7VA9 - chains M and H of the 64 polymer chains in the assembly; structure by electron microscopy, 3.08 A resolution.

Chain M:
Molecule: Reaction center protein M chain
From: Cereibacter sphaeroides 2.4.1
UniProtKB: Q3J1A6 (RCEM_RHOS4); residues 0-307 here correspond to UniProt positions 1-308 (UniProt number = residue number + 1)
Chain sequence (308 residues; row label = number of the first residue in the row; numbering starts at 0):
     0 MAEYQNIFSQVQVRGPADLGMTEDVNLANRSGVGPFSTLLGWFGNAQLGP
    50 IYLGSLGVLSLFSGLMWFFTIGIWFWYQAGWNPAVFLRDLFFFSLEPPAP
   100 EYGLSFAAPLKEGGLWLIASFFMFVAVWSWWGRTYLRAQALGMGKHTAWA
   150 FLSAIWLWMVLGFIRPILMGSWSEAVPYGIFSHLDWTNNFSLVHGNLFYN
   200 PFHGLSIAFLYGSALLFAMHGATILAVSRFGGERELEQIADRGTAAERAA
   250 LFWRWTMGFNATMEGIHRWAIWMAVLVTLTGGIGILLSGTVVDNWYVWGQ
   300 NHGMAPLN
Not modelled in the structure: 0-1, 307
Bound ions: Fe2+: His219, Glu234, His266 (shared with 2 residues of chain L)
Small-molecule neighbours:
  - bacteriochlorophyll a (BCL), molecule 1: Trp66, Phe67, Leu89, Met122, Trp157, Leu160, Val175, Ile179, His182, Leu183, Trp185, Thr186
  - bacteriochlorophyll a (BCL), molecule 2: Trp66, Met122, Val126, Phe150, Ala153, Ile154, Leu156, Trp157, Leu160, Trp185, Thr186, Asn187, Phe189, Ser190, Leu196, Phe197, His202, Ser205, Ile206, Leu209, Tyr210, Val276, Gly280, Gly281, Ile284
  - bacteriochlorophyll a (BCL), molecule 3: Thr186, Phe197, Tyr210
  - bacteriochlorophyll a (BCL), molecule 4: Phe197, Gly203, Ile206, Ala207, Tyr210, Gly211, Leu214
  - bacteriopheophytin b (BPB), molecule 1: Ser59, Gly63, Leu64, Phe67, Ala125, Val126, Trp129, Thr133, Thr146, Ala149, Phe150, Ala153, Ala273, Val274, Thr277
  - bacteriopheophytin b (BPB), molecule 2: Tyr210, Ala213, Leu214, Ala217, Met218, Trp252, Thr255, Met256
  - 1,2-diacyl-sn-glycero-3-phosphocholine (PC1): Phe208, Arg253, Met256, Gly257, Phe258, Asn259, Trp268, Met272, Leu275
  - spheroidene (SPO): Trp66, Phe67, Ile70, Gly71, Ile72, Phe74, Trp75, Phe85, Leu89, Phe105, Trp115, Leu116, Ser119, Phe120, Met122, Phe123, Trp157, Met158, Leu160, Gly161, Phe162, Trp171, Val175, Pro176, Tyr177, Gly178, Ile179, His182
  - ubiquinone-10 (U10): Leu214, Leu215, Met218, His219, Thr222, Ile223, Ala245, Ala248, Ala249, Trp252, Met256, Phe258, Asn259, Ala260, Thr261, Met262, Ile265, Trp268, Met272
UniProt features mapped onto this chain:
  - binding site ((7R,8Z)-bacteriochlorophyll b): His182, His202
  - binding site (Fe cation): His219, Glu234, His266
  - binding site (a ubiquinone): Trp252

Chain H:
Molecule: Reaction center protein H chain
From: Cereibacter sphaeroides 2.4.1
UniProtKB: Q3J170 (RCEH_RHOS4); numbering as in UniProt (aligned over 1-260)
Chain sequence (260 residues; numbered 1 to 260; the number before each row is that of its first residue):
     1 MVGVTAFGNFDLASLAIYSFWIFLAGLIYYLQTENMREGYPLENEDGTPA
    51 ANQGPFPLPKPKTFILPHGRGTLTVPGPESEDRPIALARTAVSEGFPHAP
   101 TGDPMKDGVGPASWVARRDLPELDGHGHNKIKPMKAAAGFHVSAGKNPIG
   151 LPVRGCDLEIAGKVVDIWVDIPEQMARFLEVELKDGSTRLLPMQMVKVQS
   201 NRVHVNALSSDLFAGIPTIKSPTEVTLLEEDKICGYVAGGLMYAAPKRKS
   251 VVAAMLAEYA
Small-molecule neighbours:
  - 1,2-diacyl-sn-glycero-3-phosphocholine (PC1), molecule 1: Leu24, Leu27, Ile28, Leu31, Gln32, Met36, Tyr40, Leu42, Gln53, Gly54, Pro55, Phe56
  - 1,2-diacyl-sn-glycero-3-phosphocholine (PC1), molecule 2: Asn44, Ala50, Ala51, Asn52, Glu94, Gly95
  - 1,2-diacyl-sn-glycero-3-phosphocholine (PC1), molecule 3: Ala51, Asn52, Gln53, Gly54
  - 1,2-diacyl-sn-glycero-3-phosphocholine (PC1), molecule 4: Asn52, Gln53, Gly54, Pro55

Chain M / chain H interface:
Residue-residue contacts (113):
  Tyr3(M) with Gln194(H)
  Gln9(M) with Gly145(H); Met193(H), hydrogen bond (side chain-backbone); Val196(H), hydrogen bond (side chain-backbone); Val198(H)
  Val10(M) with Val142(H), hydrophobic; Ala144(H); Lys146(H); Met193(H), hydrophobic
  Gln11(M) with Val142(H); Ser143(H), hydrogen bond (backbone-backbone); Ala144(H), hydrogen bond (backbone-backbone)
  Val12(M) with His141(H); Val169(H), hydrophobic; Gln174(H); Met175(H)
  Arg13(M) with Gly139(H); Phe140(H); His141(H), hydrogen bond (backbone-backbone); Ser143(H), hydrogen bond; Gln174(H)
  Gly14(M) with Gly139(H); Phe140(H); Gln174(H), hydrogen bond (backbone-side chain)
  Pro15(M) with Ala138(H); Phe140(H); Gln174(H), hydrogen bond (backbone-side chain)
  Asp17(M) with His126(H)
  Met20(M) with Gly125(H); His126(H)
  Phe35(M) with Gln174(H)
  Trp41(M) with Ala144(H), hydrophobic; Gly145(H)
  Asn44(M) with Glu173(H)
  Pro200(M) with Ile17(H), hydrophobic
  Phe201(M) with Ala16(H); Ile17(H)
  Leu204(M) with Ile17(H), hydrophobic; Phe20(H), hydrophobic; Trp21(H), hydrophobic
  Phe208(M) with Phe20(H), hydrophobic
  Ser227(M) with Gln194(H), hydrogen bond (backbone-side chain)
  Arg228(M) with Gln194(H), hydrogen bond (backbone-side chain); Met195(H); Cys234(H), hydrogen bond (backbone-side chain)
  Phe229(M) with Cys234(H); Ala238(H), hydrophobic
  Glu232(M) with Met175(H); Arg177(H), salt bridge
  Arg233(M) with Glu122(H), salt bridge; Lys130(H); Ile131(H); Arg177(H); Glu230(H), salt bridge
  Glu236(M) with Arg117(H), salt bridge; Glu122(H); Leu227(H)
  Gln237(M) with Arg117(H)
  Ile238(M) with Leu73(H)
  Ala239(M) with Leu66(H), hydrophobic; Leu73(H)
  Asp240(M) with Arg117(H), hydrogen bond (backbone-side chain); Arg118(H), hydrogen bond (side chain-backbone)
  Arg241(M) with Glu38(H), salt bridge; Glu79(H), salt bridge; Val115(H); Arg117(H)
  Gly242(M) with Val115(H); Arg117(H)
  Thr243(M) with Ser113(H); Val115(H)
  Glu246(M) with Val115(H)
  Arg247(M) with Gly110(H); Pro111(H), hydrogen bond (side chain-backbone); Ala112(H); Ser113(H), hydrogen bond (side chain-backbone)
  Arg253(M) with Tyr40(H); Leu42(H)
  Ala260(M) with Asn35(H)
  Thr261(M) with Asn35(H), hydrogen bond (side chain-backbone); Glu38(H)
  Glu263(M) with Glu34(H); Phe64(H)
  Gly264(M) with Asn35(H)
  Ile265(M) with Asn35(H)
  Arg267(M) with Tyr30(H), hydrogen bond; Leu31(H); Glu34(H), salt bridge
  Trp268(M) with Leu31(H), hydrophobic; Asn35(H)
  Trp271(M) with Phe23(H), hydrophobic; Leu27(H); Leu31(H)
  Leu275(M) with Phe20(H), hydrophobic; Leu27(H), hydrophobic
  Thr279(M) with Phe20(H)
  Leu286(M) with Leu12(H); Ala13(H), hydrophobic; Ala16(H), hydrophobic
  Gly288(M) with Val2(H)
  Thr289(M) with Met1(H); Val2(H), hydrogen bond (backbone-backbone)
  Val290(M) with Val2(H); Gly3(H), hydrogen bond (backbone-backbone); Asp11(H); Leu12(H), hydrophobic
  Asp292(M) with Val2(H)
  Trp297(M) with Asp11(H); Ala13(H); Ser14(H)
  Asn300(M) with Asn9(H), hydrogen bond (backbone-side chain)
  His301(M) with Asn9(H), hydrogen bond (side chain-backbone); Ser14(H), hydrogen bond
Other interface residues (no listed pair), chain M (59 interface residues in all): Asn5, Gly19, Thr37, Phe258, Asn259, Ile282, Val291, Trp294
Other interface residues (no listed pair), chain H (73 interface residues in all): Leu24, Gln32, Gly39, Lys62, Glu81, Trp114, Pro148, Pro172, Ala176, Lys197, Asp231, Gly235, Leu241

In short:
Chain M and chain H form an interface of 59 and 73 residues respectively, with 22 hydrogen bonds and 7 salt
bridges. Polar contacts include Glu232(M)-Arg177(H), Arg233(M)-Glu122(H) and Arg233(M)-Glu230(H). One
1,2-diacyl-sn-glycero-3-phosphocholine molecule is bound between chain M and chain H.
Chain M is Reaction center protein M chain and chain H is Reaction center protein H chain, both from
Cereibacter sphaeroides 2.4.1; the structure, Rba sphaeroides PufY-KO RC-LH1 dimer type-1, was determined by
electron microscopy together with 7VB9, 7VNM, 7VOR, 7VOT and 7VOY from the same study.
